PDB entry 6CXG | X-ray diffraction, 2.30 A resolution | chains K and M of the 6 polymer chains in the assembly

[Chain K]
Molecule: anti-HIV-1 Fab 2G12 light chain
Source organism: Homo sapiens
Notes: antibody fragment or engineered binder
Amino-acid sequence (213 residues; numbered 1 to 213; the number before each row is that of its first residue):
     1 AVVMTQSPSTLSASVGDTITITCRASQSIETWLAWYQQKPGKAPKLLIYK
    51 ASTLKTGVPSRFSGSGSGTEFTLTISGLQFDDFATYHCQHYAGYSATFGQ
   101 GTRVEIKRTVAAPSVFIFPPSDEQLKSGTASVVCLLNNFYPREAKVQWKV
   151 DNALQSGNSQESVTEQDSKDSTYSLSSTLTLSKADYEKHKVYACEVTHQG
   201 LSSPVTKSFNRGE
Cystine bridges: Cys23-Cys88, Cys134-Cys194

[Chain M]
Molecule: anti-HIV-1 Fab 2g12 heavy chain
Source organism: Homo sapiens
Notes: antibody fragment or engineered binder
Amino-acid sequence (224 residues; row label = number of the first residue in the row; note: 14 numbers in that range are skipped by the numbering (no residue carries them; nothing is unmodelled there); a row labelled like 82A-82C holds insertion residues (82A, then the next letters in order)):
     1 EVQLVESGGGLVKAGGSLILSCGVSNFRISAHTMNWVRRVPGGGLEWVAS
    51 IS
   52A T
    53 SSTYRDYADAVKGRFTVSRDDLEDFVYLQM
82A-82C HKM
    83 RVEDTAIYYCARKGSDRL
100A-100F SDNDPF
   101 DAWGPGTVVTVSPASTKGPSVFPLAPSSKS
   133 TSGGTAALGCLVKDYFPEPVTV
   156 SW
   162 NSGALTSG
   171 VHTFPAVLQS
   182 SGLYSLSSVVTVPSSSLGT
   203 Q
   205 TYICNVNHKPSNTKVDKK
   225 VEPK
Cystine bridges: Cys22-Cys92, Cys142-Cys208

[How chain K and chain M interact]
Contacting residue pairs (42; chain K residue first):
  Trp32(K) with Asn100C(M)
  Tyr36(K) with Pro100E(M); Phe100F(M), hydrogen bond (side chain-backbone); Trp103(M), hydrophobic
  Gln38(K) with Arg39(M), hydrogen bond; Leu45(M); Tyr91(M), hydrogen bond
  Lys42(K) with Tyr91(M)
  Ala43(K) with Gly104(M)
  Pro44(K) with Leu45(M), hydrophobic; Tyr91(M); Trp103(M), hydrophobic
  Leu46(K) with Pro100E(M), hydrophobic; Phe100F(M); Asp101(M)
  Tyr49(K) with Pro100E(M), hydrophobic
  Lys55(K) with Ser97(M); Asp98(M), salt bridge
  Thr85(K) with Arg39(M)
  His87(K) with Gly43(M); Leu45(M)
  Gln89(K) with Phe100F(M)
  Tyr91(K) with Asn100C(M), hydrogen bond (backbone-side chain); Asp100D(M); Pro100E(M)
  Ala92(K) with Lys95(M), hydrogen bond (backbone-side chain); Asn100C(M)
  Gly93(K) with Lys95(M); Asp100B(M); Asn100C(M), hydrogen bond (backbone-side chain)
  Tyr94(K) with Thr33(M); Trp47(M); Ser50(M); Ser52(M); Tyr56(M), hydrophobic; Asp58(M)
  Ser95(K) with Trp47(M); Asp58(M)
  Ala96(K) with Trp47(M)
  Phe98(K) with Leu45(M); Trp47(M)
  Gln100(K) with Gly44(M)
Interface residues without a listed pair, chain K (24 interface residues in all): Ala34, Lys39, Pro40, Gly99
Interface residues without a listed pair, chain M (25 interface residues in all): Val37, Glu46, Pro105

[Summary]
The interface between chain K and chain M involves 24 residues on one side and 25 on the other; the contacts
include 6 hydrogen bonds and 1 salt bridge. Among the polar pairs are Lys55(K)-Asp98(M), Tyr36(K)-Phe100F(M)
and Gln38(K)-Arg39(M).
Here chain K is anti-HIV-1 Fab 2G12 light chain and chain M is anti-HIV-1 Fab 2g12 heavy chain, both from Homo
sapiens. Entry 6CXG (anti-HIV-1 Fab 2G12 in complex with glycopeptide 10V1S) was determined by X-ray
diffraction together with 6CXL from the same study.
